PDB entry 8OTS | electron microscopy, 3.30 A resolution | chains E and I of the 13 polymer chains in the assembly

Chain E:
Molecule: Histone H3.1
Organism: Homo sapiens
UniProtKB: P68431 (H31_HUMAN); residues 0-135 here correspond to UniProt positions 1-136 (UniProt number = residue number + 1)
Chain sequence (139 residues; numbered -3 to 135; the number before each row is that of its first residue; numbers below 1 keep their minus sign (Gly-3 is residue -3)):
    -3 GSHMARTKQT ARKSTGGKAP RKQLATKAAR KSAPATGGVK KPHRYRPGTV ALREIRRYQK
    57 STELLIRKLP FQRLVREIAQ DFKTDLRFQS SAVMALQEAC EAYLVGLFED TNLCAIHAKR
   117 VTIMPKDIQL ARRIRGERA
Disordered / not traced: -3 to 38, 134-135
Sequence notes: expression tag (-3 to -1)
Covalent attachments: pentanedial (PTD) linked to Lys79, Lys115, Lys122
UniProt features mapped onto this chain:
  - modified residue: Arg2 (Asymmetric dimethylarginine), Thr3 (Phosphothreonine), Lys4 (Allysine), Gln5 (5-glutamyl dopamine), Thr6 (Phosphothreonine), Arg8 (Citrulline), Lys9 (N6,N6,N6-trimethyllysine), Ser10 (ADP-ribosylserine), Thr11 (Phosphothreonine), Lys14 (N6-(2-hydroxyisobutyryl)lysine), Arg17 (Asymmetric dimethylarginine), Lys18 (N6-(2-hydroxyisobutyryl)lysine), Lys23 (N6-(2-hydroxyisobutyryl)lysine), Arg26 (Citrulline), Lys27 (N6,N6,N6-trimethyllysine), Ser28 (ADP-ribosylserine), Lys36 (N6,N6,N6-trimethyllysine), Lys37 (N6-methyllysine), Tyr41 (Phosphotyrosine), Lys56 (N6,N6,N6-trimethyllysine) and 8 more in UniProt
  - lipidation: Lys18 (N6-decanoyllysine)

Chain I:
Molecule: 127-nt DNA strand
Sequence (127 nucleotides; each row starts with the number of its first residue):
     8 CTTTGTTATG CAAATCGGGG TGGGGCGTCG TAGACAGCTC TAGCACCGCT TAAACGCACG
    68 TACGCGCTGT CCCCCGCGTT TTAACCGCCA AGGGGATTAC TCCCTAGTCT CCAGGCACGT
   128 GTCAGAT

Chain E / chain I interface:
Residue-residue contacts - 15 pairs, chain E then chain I:
  Arg40(E) with DG83(I), hydrogen bond to the sugar; DC84(I), sugar contact
  Tyr41(E) with DC84(I), phosphate contact
  Gly44(E) with DG83(I), hydrogen bond to the phosphate
  Val46(E) with DG83(I), phosphate contact
  Ala47(E) with DG83(I), phosphate contact
  Arg63(E) with DA91(I), phosphate contact; DC92(I), phosphate contact
  Lys64(E) with DC92(I), hydrogen bond to the phosphate
  Leu65(E) with DA91(I), phosphate contact; DC92(I), hydrogen bond to the phosphate
  Pro66(E) with DA91(I), phosphate contact
  Arg69(E) with DA91(I), salt bridge to the phosphate
  Arg83(E) with DG100(I), sugar contact; DG101(I), salt bridge to the phosphate
Other interface residues (no listed pair), chain E (13 interface residues in all): Pro43, Thr45
Other interface residues (no listed pair), chain I (7 interface residues in all): DC82

In short:
13 residues of chain E and 7 residues of chain I are in contact, with 4 hydrogen bonds and 2 salt bridges.
Among the polar pairs are Arg40(E)-DG83(I), Gly44(E)-DG83(I) and Lys64(E)-DC92(I). Covalently linked
pentanedial: at Lys79(E), Lys115(E) and Lys122(E).
Chain E is Histone H3.1 (Homo sapiens) and chain I is a 127-nt DNA strand; the structure, OCT4 and MYC-MAX
co-bound to a nucleosome, was determined by electron microscopy (same publication as 8OSJ, 8OSK, 8OSL and
8OTT).
